PDB entry 8AVA | X-ray diffraction, 1.35 A resolution | chain A

== Chain A ==
Name: Leukotriene A-4 hydrolase
From: Homo sapiens
Notes: EC 3.3.2.6, 3.4.11.4
UniProt: P09960 (LKHA4_HUMAN); residues 1-610 here correspond to UniProt positions 2-611 (UniProt number = residue number + 1)
Sequence (617 residues; numbered -6 to 610; the number before each row is that of its first residue; numbers below 1 keep their minus sign (Met-6 is residue -6)):
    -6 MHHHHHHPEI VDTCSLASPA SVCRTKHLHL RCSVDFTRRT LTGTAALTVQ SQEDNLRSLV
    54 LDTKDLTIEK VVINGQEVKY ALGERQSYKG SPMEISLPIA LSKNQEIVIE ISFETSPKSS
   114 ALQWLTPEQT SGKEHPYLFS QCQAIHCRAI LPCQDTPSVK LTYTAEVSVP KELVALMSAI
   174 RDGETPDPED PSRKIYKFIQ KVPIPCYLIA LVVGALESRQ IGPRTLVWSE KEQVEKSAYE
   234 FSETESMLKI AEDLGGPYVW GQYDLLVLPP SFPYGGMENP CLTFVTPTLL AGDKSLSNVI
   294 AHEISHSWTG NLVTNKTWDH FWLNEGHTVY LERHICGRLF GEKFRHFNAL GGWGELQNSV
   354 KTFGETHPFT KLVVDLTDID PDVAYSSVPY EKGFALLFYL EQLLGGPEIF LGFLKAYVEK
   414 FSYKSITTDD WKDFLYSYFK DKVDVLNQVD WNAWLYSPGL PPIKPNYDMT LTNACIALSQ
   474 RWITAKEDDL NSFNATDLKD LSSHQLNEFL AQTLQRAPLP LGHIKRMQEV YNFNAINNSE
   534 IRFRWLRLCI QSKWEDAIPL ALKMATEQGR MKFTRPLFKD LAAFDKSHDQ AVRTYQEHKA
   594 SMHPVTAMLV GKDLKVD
Not modelled in the structure: -6 to 3
Construct notes: initiating methionine (-6); expression tag (-5 to 0)
Ion coordination: ytterbium (III) ion site 1: Asp47, Asp481 (together with acetate ion); ytterbium (III) ion site 2 near Asp175 (its only coordinating residue here); ytterbium (III) ion site 3 near Glu182 (its only coordinating residue here); Zn2+: His295, His299, Glu318; ytterbium (III) ion site 4: Asp426, Asp610 (together with acetate ion)
Ligand contacts: 4-(4-benzylphenyl)-oxazol-2-amine (OVO; 4-[4-(phenylmethyl)phenyl]-1,3-oxazol-2-amine): Gln136, Ala137, Tyr267, Trp311, Phe314, Phe362, Lys364, Leu365, Val367, Leu369, Pro374, Asp375, Ala377, Tyr378, Val381, Pro382
UniProt features mapped onto this chain:
  - active site: Glu296 (Proton acceptor), Tyr383 (Proton donor)
  - binding site (a peptide): Gln134 to Gln136, Pro266 to Glu271, Arg563 to Lys565
  - binding site (Zn(2+)): His295, His299, Glu318
  - site: Glu271 (Pro-Gly-Pro binding), Asp375 (Essential for epoxide hydrolase activity, but not for aminopeptidase activity), Tyr378 (Covalently modified during suicide inhibition by leukotrienes), Gly562 (Pro-Gly-Pro binding)
  - modified residue: Lys72 (N6-acetyllysine), Lys336 (N6-acetyllysine), Lys413 (N6-acetyllysine), Ser415 (Phosphoserine), Lys572 (N6-acetyllysine)
Reported in the primary citation:
  - binding site for 4-(4-benzylphenyl)-oxazol-2-amine: Asp312, Trp315, Ala377, Ser379
  - conformationally variable residues (side-chain flip): Tyr378, Tyr383

== Overview ==
Ligands of chain A: 4-(4-benzylphenyl)-oxazol-2-amine. Asp47 and Asp481 coordinate ytterbium (III) ion site 1.
UniProt lists active-site residues Glu296 and Tyr383, 12 peptide-binding residues and 3 Zn2+-binding residues.
From the paper: a binding site for 4-(4-benzylphenyl)-oxazol-2-amine at Asp312, Trp315 and Ala377 among
others; conformational variability at Tyr378 and Tyr383.
Chain A is Leukotriene A-4 hydrolase (Homo sapiens); the structure, Leukotriene A4 hydrolase in complex with
4-(4-benzylphenyl)-oxazol-2-amine, was determined by X-ray diffraction together with 8AWH from the same study.
